PDB entry 4MMS | X-ray diffraction, 2.40 A resolution | chains B and E of the 6 polymer chains in the assembly

Chain B:
Molecule: Fusion glycoprotein F1 fused with Fibritin trimerization domain
Source organism: Human respiratory syncytial virus A2
UniProtKB: chimeric construct of P03420, P10104: residues 137-513 from P03420 (FUS_HRSVA) positions 137-513 (same numbers); residues 518-544 from P10104 positions 458-484 (UniProt number = residue number - 60)
Sequence (414 residues; numbered 137 to 550; the number before each row is that of its first residue):
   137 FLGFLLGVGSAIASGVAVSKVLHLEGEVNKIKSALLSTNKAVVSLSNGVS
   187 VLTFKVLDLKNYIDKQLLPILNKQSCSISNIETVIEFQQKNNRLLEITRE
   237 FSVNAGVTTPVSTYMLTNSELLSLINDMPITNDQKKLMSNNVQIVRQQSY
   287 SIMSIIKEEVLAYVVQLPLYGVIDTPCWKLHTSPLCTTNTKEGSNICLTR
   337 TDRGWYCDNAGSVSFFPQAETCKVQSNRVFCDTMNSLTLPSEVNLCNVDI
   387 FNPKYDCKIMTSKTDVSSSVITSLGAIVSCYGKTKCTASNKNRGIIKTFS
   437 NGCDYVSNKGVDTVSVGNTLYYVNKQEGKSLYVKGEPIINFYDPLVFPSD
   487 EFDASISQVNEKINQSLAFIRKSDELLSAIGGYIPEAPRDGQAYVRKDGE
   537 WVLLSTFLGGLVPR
Not modelled in the structure: 507-550
Construct notes: engineered mutation F190 (Ser in P03420), L207 (Val in P03420), V379 (Ile in P03420), V447 (Met in P03420); linker (514-517); variant L539 (Phe479 in P10104); expression tag (545-550)
Cystine bridges: C313-C343, C322-C333, C358-C367, C382-C393, C416-C422
Curated features (UniProtKB/Swiss-Prot):
  - region: F137 to V157 (Fusion peptide)
  - glycosylation: N500 (N-linked (GlcNAc...) asparagine)
Reported in the primary citation:
  - conformationally variable residues (helix shift): P205
  - mutagenesis - S190F/V207L, F488W: increased stability
  - mutagenesis - V178N, V185E, S403C/T420C, I506K: unchanged stability

Chain E:
Molecule: Fusion glycoprotein F2
Source organism: Human respiratory syncytial virus A2
UniProtKB: P03420 (FUS_HRSVA); residues 26-107 here = UniProt positions 26-107
Sequence (82 residues; each row starts with the number of its first residue):
    26 QNITEEFYQSTCSAVSKGYLSALRTGWYTSVITIELSNIKENKCNGTDAK
    76 VKLIKQELDKYKNAVTELQLLMQSTPATNNRA
Not modelled in the structure: 26
Construct notes: engineered mutation A102 (Pro in P03420)
Curated features (UniProtKB/Swiss-Prot):
  - glycosylation (N-linked (GlcNAc...) asparagine): N27, N70
  - natural variant: A102 (P102A: In strain: Cold-passage attenuated; this construct carries the variant)
  - mutagenesis: C37 (C37S: Impairs translation or folding of the F protein), C69 (C69S: Impairs translation or folding of the F protein)
Reported in the primary citation:
  - binding site for sulfate ion: R106
  - mutagenesis - K87F/V90L: decreased expression

How chain B and chain E interact:
Pairs across the interface - 30 pairs, chain B then chain E:
  E218(B) - A74(E)
  E218(B) - K75(E)
  I221(B) - L78(E)  hydrophobic
  E222(B) - K77(E)  salt bridge
  Q225(B) - Q81(E)
  Q225(B) - E82(E)
  Q225(B) - K85(E)  hydrogen bond
  N254(B) - E92(E)  hydrogen bond
  Q279(B) - S99(E)
  K315(B) - N105(E)  hydrogen bond (side chain-backbone)
  K315(B) - R106(E)  hydrogen bond (side chain-backbone)
  K315(B) - A107(E)
  L316(B) - A107(E)
  H317(B) - A107(E)
  T318(B) - A107(E)  hydrogen bond (backbone-backbone)
  R339(B) - A107(E)
  G340(B) - A107(E)
  A355(B) - N105(E)
  E356(B) - N104(E)
  E356(B) - N105(E)
  E356(B) - R106(E)
  C358(B) - T103(E)
  C358(B) - N104(E)
  K359(B) - N104(E)
  V360(B) - T100(E)
  V360(B) - A102(E)
  V360(B) - T103(E)
  Q361(B) - S99(E)
  Q361(B) - T100(E)  hydrogen bond (side chain-backbone)
  S362(B) - T100(E)  hydrogen bond (backbone-side chain)
Interface residues without a listed pair, chain B (22 interface residues in all): V278, V406, Y458
Interface residues without a listed pair, chain E (19 interface residues in all): W52, L95, L96

In short:
Chain B and chain E form an interface of 22 and 19 residues respectively; the contacts include 7 hydrogen
bonds and 1 salt bridge. Polar pairs include E222(B)-K77(E), Q225(B)-K85(E) and N254(B)-E92(E). The paper
reports a binding site for sulfate ion at R106(E); S190F/V207L and F488W of chain B increase stability; 7
substitutions were tested in all.
Chain B is Fusion glycoprotein F1 fused with Fibritin trimerization domain and chain E is Fusion glycoprotein
F2, both from Human respiratory syncytial virus A2; the structure, Crystal Structure of Prefusion-stabilized
RSV F Variant Cav1 at pH 5.5, was determined by X-ray diffraction (same publication as 4MMQ, 4MMR, 4MMT, 4MMU
and 4MMV).
